4MGB - chains A and B of the 4 polymer chains in the assembly; structure by X-ray diffraction, 1.85 A resolution.

Chain A:
Protein: Estrogen receptor
From: Homo sapiens
Notes: fragment: ligand binding domain
Reference sequence: P03372 (ESR1_HUMAN); residue numbers follow UniProt; this construct covers 302-552
Amino-acid sequence (255 residues; numbered 298 to 552; the number before each row is that of its first residue):
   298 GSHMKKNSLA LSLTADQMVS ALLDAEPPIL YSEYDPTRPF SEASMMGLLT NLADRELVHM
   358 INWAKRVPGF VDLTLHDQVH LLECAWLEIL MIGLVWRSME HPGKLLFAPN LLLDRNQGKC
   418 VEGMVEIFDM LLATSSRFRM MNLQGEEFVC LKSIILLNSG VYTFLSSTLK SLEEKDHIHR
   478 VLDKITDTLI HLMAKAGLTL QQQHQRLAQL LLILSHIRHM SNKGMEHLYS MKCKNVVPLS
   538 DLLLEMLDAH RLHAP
Unresolved in the structure: 298-304, 417-418, 462-463, 549-552
Differences from the reference sequence: expression tag (298-301); engineered mutation S537 (Tyr in P03372)
Modified positions: C381 (s-hydroxycysteine; CSO)
Residues lining bound ligands: 4,4'-propane-2,2-diylbis(2,6-dichlorophenol) (XDH): L346, T347, L349, A350, E353, W383, L384, L387, M388, L391, R394, F404, M421, I424, F425, G521, H524, L525
From the paper describing this entry:
  - binding site for 4,4'-propane-2,2-diylbis(2,6-dichlorophenol): E353, R394, H524
  - specificity-determining residues: M421 (proposed by the authors, not directly observed)
  - mutagenesis - Y537S: increased stability (citing earlier work)

Chain B:
Protein: Estrogen receptor
From: Homo sapiens
Notes: fragment: ligand binding domain
Reference sequence: P03372 (ESR1_HUMAN); numbering as in UniProt (aligned over 302-552)
Amino-acid sequence (255 residues; numbered 298 to 552; the number before each row is that of its first residue):
   298 GSHMKKNSLA LSLTADQMVS ALLDAEPPIL YSEYDPTRPF SEASMMGLLT NLADRELVHM
   358 INWAKRVPGF VDLTLHDQVH LLECAWLEIL MIGLVWRSME HPGKLLFAPN LLLDRNQGKC
   418 VEGMVEIFDM LLATSSRFRM MNLQGEEFVC LKSIILLNSG VYTFLSSTLK SLEEKDHIHR
   478 VLDKITDTLI HLMAKAGLTL QQQHQRLAQL LLILSHIRHM SNKGMEHLYS MKCKNVVPLS
   538 DLLLEMLDAH RLHAP
Unresolved in the structure: 298-302, 334, 462-472, 549-552
Differences from the reference sequence: expression tag (298-301); engineered mutation S537 (Tyr in P03372)
Modified positions: C381 (s-hydroxycysteine; CSO); C530 (s-hydroxycysteine; CSO)
Residues lining bound ligands: 4,4'-propane-2,2-diylbis(2,6-dichlorophenol) (XDH): M343, L346, T347, L349, A350, E353, L384, L387, M388, L391, R394, F404, M421, I424, F425, L428, G521, H524, L525, M528

How chain A and chain B interact:
Residue-residue contacts (56; chain A residue first):
  C381(A) with H516(B)
  A430(A) with Y459(B)
  R434(A) with Y459(B), hydrogen bond; H476(B), hydrogen bond
  I451(A) with L509(B), hydrophobic
  N455(A) with L509(B); S512(B); H513(B), hydrogen bond
  S456(A) with H513(B)
  Y459(A) with A430(B); R434(B), hydrogen bond; I510(B); H513(B)
  T460(A) with H513(B)
  H476(A) with R434(B)
  D480(A) with Q502(B); Q506(B), hydrogen bond
  T483(A) with H501(B); A505(B)
  D484(A) with Q498(B); H501(B), salt bridge; Q502(B), hydrogen bond
  I487(A) with H501(B)
  L497(A) with L497(B), hydrophobic
  Q498(A) with D484(B), hydrogen bond
  H501(A) with T483(B); I487(B); H501(B), hydrogen bond; L504(B)
  Q502(A) with D480(B); D484(B), hydrogen bond
  L504(A) with H501(B)
  A505(A) with T483(B); L508(B), hydrophobic
  Q506(A) with D480(B), hydrogen bond
  L508(A) with A505(B), hydrophobic
  L509(A) with I451(B), hydrophobic; N455(B); L511(B), hydrophobic
  L511(A) with L509(B), hydrophobic
  S512(A) with R515(B), hydrogen bond
  H513(A) with N455(B), hydrogen bond (side chain-backbone); S456(B), hydrogen bond (side chain-backbone); Y459(B); R515(B), hydrogen bond
  R515(A) with S512(B), hydrogen bond; H513(B), hydrogen bond; H516(B)
  H516(A) with C381(B); R515(B), hydrogen bond; N519(B), hydrogen bond
  N519(A) with H516(B), hydrogen bond; N519(B), hydrogen bond
  K520(A) with H547(B), hydrogen bond (side chain-backbone)
  E523(A) with E523(B)
  H547(A) with K520(B), hydrogen bond (backbone-side chain)
Interface residues without a listed pair, chain A (35 interface residues in all): M427, V458, L479, I510
Interface residues without a listed pair, chain B (37 interface residues in all): M427, G457, V458, T460, L479, Q500

In short:
Chain A and chain B form an interface of 35 and 37 residues respectively; the contacts include 22 hydrogen
bonds and 1 salt bridge. Polar contacts include D484(A)-H501(B), R434(A)-Y459(B) and R434(A)-H476(B). Ligands
of chain A: 4,4'-propane-2,2-diylbis(2,6-dichlorophenol). The paper reports a binding site for
4,4'-propane-2,2-diylbis(2,6-dichlorophenol) at E353(A), R394(A) and H524(A); Y537S of chain A increases
stability.
Here chain A is Estrogen receptor and chain B is Estrogen receptor, both from Homo sapiens. Entry 4MGB
(Crystal structure of hERa-LBD (Y537S) in complex with TCBPA) was determined by X-ray diffraction together
with 4MG5, 4MG6, 4MG7, 4MG8, 4MG9, 4MGA, 4MGC and 4MGD from the same study.
